6QIL - chains A and E of the 4 polymer chains in the assembly; structure by X-ray diffraction, 2.00 A resolution.

# Chain A
Protein: DNA binding protein
From: Halobacterium salinarum (strain ATCC 700922 / JCM 11081 / NRC-1)
UniProtKB: Q9HSF4 (Q9HSF4_HALSA); numbering as in UniProt (aligned over 6-116)
Chain sequence (116 residues; numbered 6 to 121; the number before each row is that of its first residue):
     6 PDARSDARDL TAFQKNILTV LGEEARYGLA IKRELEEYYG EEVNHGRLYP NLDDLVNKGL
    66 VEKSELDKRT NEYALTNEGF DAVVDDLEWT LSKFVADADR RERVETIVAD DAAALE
Disordered / not traced: 6
Sequence notes: expression tag (117-121)
Ion coordination: Mn2+ site 1: Tyr43 (shared with 1 residue of chain B); Mn2+ site 2: Glu110 (shared with 1 residue of chain B)
Reported in the primary citation:
  - binding site for the 28-nt DNA strand (chain E): Tyr32, Gly33, Leu34, Asn49, His50, Arg52, Tyr54, Asn56, Lys68, Arg74, Asn76
  - binding site for the 28-nt DNA strand: Lys73
  - binding site for the 28-nt DNA strand: Asn49, Arg52, Asn56

# Chain E
Molecule: 28-nt DNA strand
Sequence (28 nucleotides; row label = number of the first residue in the row):
     1 GCGAGGTGTA AATTGTCTGA CATGTTCT
Ion coordination: Mn2+: DC17 (shared with 1 residue of chain B)

# Interface between chain A and chain E
Contacting residue pairs - 24 pairs, chain A then chain E:
  Tyr32(A) - DG6(E)  hydrogen bond to the phosphate
  Tyr32(A) - DT7(E)  phosphate contact
  Gly33(A) - DT7(E)  hydrogen bond to the phosphate
  Leu34(A) - DG6(E)  phosphate contact
  Leu34(A) - DT7(E)  hydrogen bond to the phosphate
  His50(A) - DT7(E)  hydrogen bond to the base
  His50(A) - DG8(E)  hydrogen bond to the base
  His50(A) - DT9(E)  base contact
  Gly51(A) - DT9(E)  base contact
  Gly51(A) - DA10(E)  hydrogen bond to the base
  Tyr54(A) - DG6(E)  sugar contact
  Tyr54(A) - DT7(E)  hydrogen bond to the phosphate
  Tyr54(A) - DG8(E)  phosphate contact
  Tyr54(A) - DT9(E)  base contact
  Pro55(A) - DT9(E)  base contact
  Lys68(A) - DG8(E)  salt bridge to the phosphate
  Arg74(A) - DG5(E)  hydrogen bond to the sugar
  Arg74(A) - DG6(E)  sugar contact
  Arg74(A) - DT7(E)  sugar contact
  Thr75(A) - DG6(E)  sugar contact
  Thr75(A) - DT7(E)  phosphate contact
  Asn76(A) - DT7(E)  hydrogen bond to the phosphate
  Asn76(A) - DG8(E)  phosphate contact
  Tyr78(A) - DG8(E)  phosphate contact
Interface residues without a listed pair, chain A (13 interface residues in all): Asp58
Interface residues without a listed pair, chain E (7 interface residues in all): DA4

# In short
The interface between chain A and chain E involves 13 residues on one side and 7 on the other, with 9 hydrogen
bonds and 1 salt bridge. Polar contacts include His50(A)-DT7(E), His50(A)-DG8(E) and Gly51(A)-DA10(E). The
paper reports a binding site for the 28-nt DNA strand (chain E) at Tyr32(A), Gly33(A) and Leu34(A) among
others; a binding site for the 28-nt DNA strand at Lys73(A), Asn49(A) and Arg52(A) among others.
Here chain A is DNA binding protein (Halobacterium salinarum (strain ATCC 700922 / JCM 11081 / NRC-1)) and
chain E is a 28-nt DNA strand. Entry 6QIL (The complex structure of hsRosR-S1 (VNG0258H/RosR-S1)) was
determined by X-ray diffraction together with 6QFD, 6QH0 and 6QUA from the same study.
